8ORJ - chains A and B; structure by electron microscopy, 3.30 A resolution.

== Chain A ==
Molecule: RNA-splicing ligase RtcB homolog
From: Homo sapiens
Notes: EC 6.5.1.8
UniProt: Q9Y3I0 (RTCB_HUMAN); residues 1-505 here = UniProt positions 1-505
Amino-acid sequence (508 residues; row label = number of the first residue in the row; numbers below 1 keep their minus sign (Ser-2 is residue -2)):
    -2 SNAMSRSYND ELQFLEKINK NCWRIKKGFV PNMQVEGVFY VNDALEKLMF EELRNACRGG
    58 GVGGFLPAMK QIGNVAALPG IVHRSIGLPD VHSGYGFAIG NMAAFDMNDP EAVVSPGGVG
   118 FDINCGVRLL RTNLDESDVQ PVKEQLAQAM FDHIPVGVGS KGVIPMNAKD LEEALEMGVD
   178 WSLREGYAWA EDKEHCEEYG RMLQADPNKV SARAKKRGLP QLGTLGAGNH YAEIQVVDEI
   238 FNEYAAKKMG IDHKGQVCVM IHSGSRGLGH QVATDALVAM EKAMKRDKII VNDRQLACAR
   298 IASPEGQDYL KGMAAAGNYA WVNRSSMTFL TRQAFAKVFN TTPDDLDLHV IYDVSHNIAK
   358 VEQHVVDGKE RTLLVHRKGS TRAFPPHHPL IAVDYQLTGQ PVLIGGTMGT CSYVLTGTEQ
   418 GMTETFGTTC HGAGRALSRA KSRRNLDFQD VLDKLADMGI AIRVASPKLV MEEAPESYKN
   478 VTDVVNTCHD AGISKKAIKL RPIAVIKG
Not modelled in the structure: -2 to 3, 433-474
Construct notes: expression tag (-2 to 0)
Metal / ion sites: Mg2+: Asp119 (shared with Asp500(B) of chain B)
Reported in the primary citation:
  - Mg2+ coordination: Cys122
  - catalytic residues: His428 (citing earlier work)

== Chain B ==
Molecule: Pyridine nucleotide-disulfide oxidoreductase domain-containing protein 1
From: Homo sapiens
Notes: EC 1.8.1.-
UniProt: Q8WU10 (PYRD1_HUMAN); residues 1-500 here = UniProt positions 1-500
Amino-acid sequence (502 residues; row label = number of the first residue in the row; numbers below 1 keep their minus sign (Gly-1 is residue -1)):
    -1 GPMEAARPPP TAGKFVVVGG GIAGVTCAEQ LATHFPSEDI LLVTASPVIK AVTNFKQISK
    59 ILEEFDVEEQ SSTMLGKRFP NIKVIESGVK QLKSEEHCIV TEDGNQHVYK KLCLCAGAKP
   119 KLICEGNPYV LGIRDTDSAQ EFQKQLTKAK RIMIIGNGGI ALELVYEIEG CEVIWAIKDK
   179 AIGNTFFDAG AAEFLTSKLI AEKSEAKIAH KRTRYTTEGR KKEARSKSKA DNVGSALGPD
   239 WHEGLNLKGT KEFSHKIHLE TMCEVKKIYL QDEFRILKKK SFTFPRDHKS VTADTEMWPV
   299 YVELTNEKIY GCDFIVSATG VTPNVEPFLH GNSFDLGEDG GLKVDDHMHT SLPDIYAAGD
   359 ICTTSWQLSP VWQQMRLWTQ ARQMGWYAAK CMAAASSGDS IDMDFSFELF AHVTKFFNYK
   419 VVLLGKYNAQ GLGSDHELML RCTKGREYIK VVMQNGRMMG AVLIGETDLE ETFENLILNQ
   479 MNLSSYGEDL LDPNIDIEDY FD
Not modelled in the structure: -1 to 10, 44-74, 203-231, 286-293
Construct notes: expression tag (-1 to 0)
Metal / ion sites: Mg2+: Asp500 (shared with Asp119(A) of chain A)
Ligand contacts:
  - dihydroflavine-adenine dinucleotide (FDA): Val16, Gly17, Gly18, Gly19, Ile20, Ala21, Gly22, Thr42, Ala43, Gly86, Val87, Cys113, Ala114, Gly115, Ala116, Ile131, Arg132, Ile158, Glu161, Gly232, Ser233, Ala234, Leu235, Gly236, Pro237, Trp239, Asn322, Pro325, Phe326, Gly357, Asp358, Arg374, Leu375, Trp376, Thr377, Ala379, His410, Thr412
  - NAD (nicotinamide-adenine-dinucleotide): Lys119, Ile153, Gly154, Asn155, Gly156, Gly157, Ile158, Glu161, Lys176, Asp177, Thr183, Phe184, Glu262, Ala316, Thr317, Gly318, Val319, Arg374, Leu375, His410, Thr412, Phe414
Reported in the primary citation:
  - binding site for dihydroflavine-adenine dinucleotide: Gly18, Ala21, Thr42, Ala43, Val87, Arg132, Ser233, Ala234, Trp239, Asn322, Asp358, Trp376
  - binding site for NAD: Gly157, Ile158, Arg374, His410, Thr412
  - conformationally variable residues (order/disorder transition): Pro45 to Arg76, Ile493 to Asp500
  - Mg2+ coordination: Asp500
  - disease-associated variants - E496DEL: unchanged binding to RNA-splicing ligase RtcB homolog (chain A)
  - mutagenesis - W239A: decreased catalytic activity (single-turnover conditions)
  - mutagenesis - W239A (1.5-fold): increased catalytic activity (multiple turnover conditions)
  - mutagenesis - D497A, D500A, D500DEL: unchanged binding to RNA-splicing ligase RtcB homolog (chain A)
  - mutagenesis - W239A: decreased catalytic activity on NADH

== How chain A and chain B interact ==
Residue-residue contacts (51; chain A residue first):
  Gly60(A) with Ser483(B)
  Gly61(A) with Ser483(B)
  Phe62(A) with Tyr484(B), hydrophobic; Asp487(B); Leu488(B); Ile493(B), hydrophobic; Tyr498(B), hydrophobic
  Gln68(A) with Tyr498(B)
  His89(A) with Asp494(B), salt bridge; Asp497(B)
  Ser90(A) with Ile493(B); Tyr498(B)
  Gly91(A) with Tyr498(B)
  Tyr92(A) with Tyr484(B); Tyr498(B)
  Ile96(A) with Asp497(B)
  Phe118(A) with Met479(B), hydrophobic; Asp500(B), hydrogen bond (backbone-backbone)
  Asp119(A) with Asp500(B), hydrogen bond (backbone-backbone)
  Cys122(A) with Asp500(B)
  Val155(A) with Val411(B); Val420(B), hydrophobic; Glu472(B)
  Lys158(A) with Trp384(B)
  Arg210(A) with Phe403(B); Leu476(B), hydrogen bond (side chain-backbone)
  Arg214(A) with Phe403(B); Glu472(B), salt bridge; Asn473(B), hydrogen bond; Leu476(B)
  Gly223(A) with Glu469(B)
  Ala224(A) with Glu469(B), hydrogen bond (backbone-side chain)
  Gly225(A) with Asp466(B), hydrogen bond (backbone-backbone); Glu496(B)
  Asn226(A) with Glu496(B), hydrogen bond; Asp497(B)
  His227(A) with Asp500(B), salt bridge
  Arg263(A) with Glu469(B), salt bridge
  His267(A) with Asn473(B), hydrogen bond; Phe499(B); Asp500(B), hydrogen bond (side chain-backbone)
  Thr271(A) with Asn477(B), hydrogen bond; Met479(B)
  Gln292(A) with Tyr484(B), hydrogen bond
  Lys375(A) with Tyr498(B)
  Arg432(A) with Leu467(B); Asp494(B), salt bridge; Glu496(B), salt bridge; Asp497(B), salt bridge
  Lys504(A) with Asp466(B), salt bridge
  Gly505(A) with Lys418(B), hydrogen bond (backbone-side chain)
Interface residues without a listed pair, chain A (32 interface residues in all): Gly117, Lys213, Gly431
Interface residues without a listed pair, chain B (29 interface residues in all): Arg380, Glu406, Ala409, Glu468, Ile495
Interface features reported in the paper:
  - residue pairs: Phe118(A)-Asp500(B) (backbone contact)
  - interface residues, chain B: Ile493(B), Ile495(B), Tyr498(B), Phe499(B)
  - hot spots on chain B (mutagenesis) - Y498A, F499A: decreased binding to RNA-splicing ligase RtcB homolog (chain A)

== Summary ==
32 residues of chain A face 29 of chain B across their interface; the contacts include 12 hydrogen bonds and 8
salt bridges. Polar pairs include His89(A)-Asp494(B), Arg214(A)-Glu472(B) and His227(A)-Asp500(B). The authors
report a backbone contact between Phe118(A) and Asp500(B). The paper reports the catalytic residue His428(A);
Y498A and F499A of chain B reduce binding to RNA-splicing ligase RtcB homolog (chain A); 7 substitutions were
tested in all.
Here chain A is RNA-splicing ligase RtcB homolog and chain B is Pyridine nucleotide-disulfide oxidoreductase
domain-containing protein 1, both from Homo sapiens. Entry 8ORJ (Cryo-EM structure of human tRNA ligase RTCB
in complex with human PYROXD1) was determined by electron microscopy.
